PDB entry 7VE7 | X-ray diffraction, 1.72 A resolution | chains A and B of the 4 polymer chains in the assembly

# Chain A (and B)
Protein: 3-alpha-(Or 20-beta)-hydroxysteroid dehydrogenase
Organism: Lactobacillus kefiri
Notes: chain B of this document is another copy of the same molecule, construct and numbering; everything in this record applies to it too
Reference sequence: Q6WVP7 (Q6WVP7_LACKE); residue numbers follow UniProt; this construct covers 1-252
Chain sequence (253 residues; each row starts with the number of its first residue; numbering starts at 0):
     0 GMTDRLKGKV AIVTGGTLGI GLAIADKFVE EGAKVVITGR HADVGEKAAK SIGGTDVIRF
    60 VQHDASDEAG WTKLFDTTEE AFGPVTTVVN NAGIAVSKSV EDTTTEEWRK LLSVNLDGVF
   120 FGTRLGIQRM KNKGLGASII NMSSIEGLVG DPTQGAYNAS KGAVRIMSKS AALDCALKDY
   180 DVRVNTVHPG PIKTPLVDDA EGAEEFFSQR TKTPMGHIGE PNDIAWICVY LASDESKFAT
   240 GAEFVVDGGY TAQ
Construct notes: expression tag (0); engineered mutation L147 (Phe in Q6WVP7), Q153 (Leu in Q6WVP7), P190 (Tyr in Q6WVP7), A199 (Leu in Q6WVP7), F205 (Met in Q6WVP7), F206 (Met in Q6WVP7)
Curated features (UniProtKB/Swiss-Prot):
  - active site: Y156 (Proton donor/acceptor)
  - binding site (NADP(+)): T16 to I19, R39, H40, D63, A64, N90, Y156, K160, I191 to L195
  - binding site (Mg(2+)): Q252
Metal / ion sites: Mg2+: Q252 (shared with Q252(B) of chain B)
Small-molecule neighbours: NADP (NAP; NADP nicotinamide-adenine-dinucleotide phosphate): G14, G15, T16, L17, G18, I19, G20, T37, G38, R39, H40, H62, D63, A64, N90, A91, G92, I93, V113, M141, S142, S143, Y156, K160, P188, G189, P190, I191, T193, P194, L195, V196

# Chain A / chain B interface
Contacting residue pairs (10; chain A residue first):
  V148(A) with A251(B); Q252(B)
  G149(A) with A251(B), hydrogen bond (backbone-backbone)
  T210(A) with T210(B)
  Y249(A) with Q252(B)
  A251(A) with V148(B); G149(B), hydrogen bond (backbone-backbone)
  Q252(A) with V148(B); G149(B); Y249(B)
Interface residues without a listed pair, chain A (8 interface residues in all): K211, T250
Interface residues without a listed pair, chain B (7 interface residues in all): T250

# Overview
8 residues of chain A face 7 of chain B across their interface, with 2 hydrogen bonds. The hydrogen-bonded
pair G149(A)-A251(B) is a backbone contact. Chain A binds NADP. UniProt lists active-site residue Y156(A), 16
NADP+-binding residues and Mg2+-binding residue Q252(A) on chain A.
Chain A and chain B are both 3-alpha-(Or 20-beta)-hydroxysteroid dehydrogenase (Lactobacillus kefiri); the
structure, Crystal structure of KRED mutant-F147L/L153Q/Y190P/L199A/M205F/M206F, was determined by X-ray
diffraction, deposited together with 7EJH, 7EJI, 7EJJ and 7VDO.
